4IKR - chain A; structure by X-ray diffraction, 1.78 A resolution.

# Chain A
Molecule: Methionine aminopeptidase 1
Organism: Homo sapiens
Notes: EC 3.4.11.18
UniProt: P53582 (AMPM1_HUMAN); residues 90-393 here correspond to UniProt positions 81-384 (UniProt number = residue number - 9)
Sequence (329 residues; numbered 65 to 393; the number before each row is that of its first residue):
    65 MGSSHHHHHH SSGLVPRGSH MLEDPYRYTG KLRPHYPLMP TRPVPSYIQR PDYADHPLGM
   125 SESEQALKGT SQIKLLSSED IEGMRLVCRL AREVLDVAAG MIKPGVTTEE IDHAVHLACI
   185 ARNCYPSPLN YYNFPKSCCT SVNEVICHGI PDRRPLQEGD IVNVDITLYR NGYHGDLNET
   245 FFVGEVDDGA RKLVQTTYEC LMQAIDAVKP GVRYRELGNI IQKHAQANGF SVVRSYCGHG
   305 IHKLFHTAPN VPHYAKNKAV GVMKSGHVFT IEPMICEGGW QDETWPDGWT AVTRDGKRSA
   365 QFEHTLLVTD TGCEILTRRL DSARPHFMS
Not modelled in the structure: 65-89
Construct notes: expression tag (65-89)
UniProt features mapped onto this chain:
  - binding site (a protein): H212, H310
  - binding site (Zn(2+)): D229, D240, H303, E336, E367
Bound ions: K+: S205, N207, V209, S363; Co2+ site 1: H212 (together with PVP); Co2+ site 2: D229, D240, E367; Co2+ site 3: D240, H303, E336, E367
Residues lining bound ligands: PVP (2-{4-[5-chloro-6-methyl-2-(pyridin-2-yl)pyrimidin-4-yl]piperazin-1-yl}ethanol): P192, Y195, Y196, F198, C203, H212, C301, F309, H310, W353

# Overview
Ligands of chain A: compound PVP. S205, N207, V209 and S363 form the K+ site. D229, D240 and E367 form the
Co2+ site 2. From UniProt: protein-binding residues H212 and H310 and 5 Zn2+-binding residues.
Chain A is Methionine aminopeptidase 1 (Homo sapiens); the structure, Crystal structure of Type 1 human
methionine aminopeptidase in complex with
2-(4-(5-chloro-6-methyl-2-(pyridin-2-yl)pyrimidin-4-yl)piperazin-1-yl)ethanol, was determined by X-ray
diffraction together with 4IKS, 4IKT and 4IKU from the same study.
